PDB entry 4RM8 | X-ray diffraction, 1.90 A resolution | chain A

# Chain A
Molecule: Ezrin
Source organism: Homo sapiens
UniProt: P15311 (EZRI_HUMAN); residue numbers follow UniProt; this construct covers 1-586
Chain sequence (587 residues; row label = number of the first residue in the row; numbering starts at 0):
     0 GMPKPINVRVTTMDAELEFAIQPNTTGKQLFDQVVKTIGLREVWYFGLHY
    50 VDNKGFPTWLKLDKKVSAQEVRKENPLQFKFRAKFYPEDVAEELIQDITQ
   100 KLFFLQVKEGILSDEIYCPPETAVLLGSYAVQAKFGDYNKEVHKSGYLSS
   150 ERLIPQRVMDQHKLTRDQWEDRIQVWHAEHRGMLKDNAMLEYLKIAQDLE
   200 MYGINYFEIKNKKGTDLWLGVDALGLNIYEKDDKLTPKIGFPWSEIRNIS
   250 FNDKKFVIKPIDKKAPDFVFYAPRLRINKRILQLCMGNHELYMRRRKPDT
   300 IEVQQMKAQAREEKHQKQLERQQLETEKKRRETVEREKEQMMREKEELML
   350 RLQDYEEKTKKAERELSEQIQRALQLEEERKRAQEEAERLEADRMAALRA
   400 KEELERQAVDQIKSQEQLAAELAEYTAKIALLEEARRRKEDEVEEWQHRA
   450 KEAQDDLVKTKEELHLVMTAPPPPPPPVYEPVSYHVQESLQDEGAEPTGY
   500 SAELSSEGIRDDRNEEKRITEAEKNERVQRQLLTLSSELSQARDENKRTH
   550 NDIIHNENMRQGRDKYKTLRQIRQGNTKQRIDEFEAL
Unresolved in the structure: 0, 298-515
Construct notes: expression tag (0)
Curated features (UniProtKB/Swiss-Prot):
  - motif: Ile-115 to Glu-120 ([IL]-x-C-x-x-[DE] motif)
  - modified residue: Lys-60 (N6-acetyllysine), Tyr-146 (Phosphotyrosine), Tyr-354 (Phosphotyrosine), Ser-366 (Phosphoserine), Tyr-478 (Phosphotyrosine), Ser-535 (Phosphoserine), Thr-567 (Phosphothreonine)
What the authors report for this chain:
  - contacts within the chain: Phe-267/Phe-583, Phe-269/Phe-583
  - post-translational modification sites: Thr-567 (citing earlier work)

# Overview
From the paper: a modification site at Thr-567; contacts within the chain involving Phe-267, Phe-583 and
Phe-269.
Chain A is Ezrin (Homo sapiens); the structure, Crystal structure of human ezrin in space group P21, was
determined by X-ray diffraction (same publication as 4RM9 and 4RMA).
